4IN3 - chains B and C of the 4 polymer chains in the assembly; structure by X-ray diffraction, 2.94 A resolution.

Chain B:
Protein: Protein BCH1
Source organism: Saccharomyces cerevisiae
Reference sequence: Q05029 (BCH1_YEAST); residues 1-724 here = UniProt positions 1-724
Sequence (739 residues; numbered 1 to 739; the number before each row is that of its first residue):
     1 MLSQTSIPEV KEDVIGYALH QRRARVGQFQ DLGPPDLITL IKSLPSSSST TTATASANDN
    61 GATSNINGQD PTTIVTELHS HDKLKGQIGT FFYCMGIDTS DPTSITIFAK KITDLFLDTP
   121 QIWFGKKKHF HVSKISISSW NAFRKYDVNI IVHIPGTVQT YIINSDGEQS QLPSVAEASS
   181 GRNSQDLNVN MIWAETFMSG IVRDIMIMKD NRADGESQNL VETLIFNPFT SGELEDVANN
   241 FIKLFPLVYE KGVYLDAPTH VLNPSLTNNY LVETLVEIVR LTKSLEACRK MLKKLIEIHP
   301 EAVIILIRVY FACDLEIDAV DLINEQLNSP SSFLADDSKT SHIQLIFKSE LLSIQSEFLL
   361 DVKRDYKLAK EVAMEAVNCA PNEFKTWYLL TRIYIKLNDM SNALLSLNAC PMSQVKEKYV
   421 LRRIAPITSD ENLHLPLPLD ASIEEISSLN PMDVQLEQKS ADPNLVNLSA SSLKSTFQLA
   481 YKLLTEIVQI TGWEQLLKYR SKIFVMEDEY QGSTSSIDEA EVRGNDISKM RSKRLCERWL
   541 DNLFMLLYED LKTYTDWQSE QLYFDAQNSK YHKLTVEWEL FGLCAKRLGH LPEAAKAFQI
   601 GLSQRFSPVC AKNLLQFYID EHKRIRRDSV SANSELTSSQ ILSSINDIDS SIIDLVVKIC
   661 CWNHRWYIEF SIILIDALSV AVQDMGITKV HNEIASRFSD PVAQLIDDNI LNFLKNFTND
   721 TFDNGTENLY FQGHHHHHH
Disordered / not traced: 1, 40-90, 117-134, 153-157, 174-186, 428-431, 441-449, 506-531, 568-571, 632-633, 723-739
Differences from the reference sequence: expression tag (725-739)
Curated features (UniProtKB/Swiss-Prot):
  - region: Leu711 to Asn724 (CHS5-binding)

Chain C:
Protein: Chitin biosynthesis protein CHS5
Source organism: Saccharomyces cerevisiae
Reference sequence: Q12114 (CHS5_YEAST); residues 1-77 here = UniProt positions 1-77
Sequence (82 residues; row label = number of the first residue in the row; numbers below 1 keep their minus sign (Met-4 is residue -4)):
    -4 MDPEFMSSVD VLLTVGKLDA SLALLTTQDH HVIEFPTVLL PENVKAGSII KMQVSQNLEE
    56 EKKQRNHFKS IQAKILEKYG TH
Disordered / not traced: -4 to 1, 77
Differences from the reference sequence: expression tag (-4 to 0)

Interface between chain B and chain C:
Contacting residue pairs (20; chain B residue first):
  Lys339(B) with Lys40(C)
  Ser341(B) with Leu13(C), hydrogen bond (side chain-backbone)
  His342(B) with Lys12(C); Leu13(C)
  Leu345(B) with Gly11(C); Lys12(C)
  Ile346(B) with Lys12(C)
  Asn378(B) with Gly11(C); Thr21(C)
  Cys379(B) with Lys12(C)
  Pro381(B) with Thr21(C); Val27(C), hydrophobic
  Trp387(B) with His25(C); Val27(C), hydrophobic
  Tyr394(B) with His25(C), hydrogen bond
  Ser406(B) with His25(C)
  Ala409(B) with His25(C)
  Arg534(B) with Asp24(C), hydrogen bond (side chain-backbone); His25(C), hydrogen bond (side chain-backbone); His26(C)
Interface residues without a listed pair, chain B (17 interface residues in all): Asn382, Leu390, Asn402, Leu405
Interface residues without a listed pair, chain C (12 interface residues in all): Thr9, Val10, Leu19

In short:
17 residues of chain B face 12 of chain C across their interface; the contacts include 4 hydrogen bonds. Polar
contacts include Ser341(B)-Leu13(C), Tyr394(B)-His25(C) and Arg534(B)-Asp24(C).
Chain B is Protein BCH1 and chain C is Chitin biosynthesis protein CHS5, both from Saccharomyces cerevisiae;
the structure, Crystal Structure of the Chs5-Bch1 Exomer Cargo Adaptor Complex, was determined by X-ray
diffraction.
